3HTQ - chains A and B; structure by X-ray diffraction, 2.96 A resolution.

Chain A:
Name: Hemagglutinin
Organism: Influenza A virus (A/WDK/JX/12416/2005(H1N1))
Notes: fragment: HA1 chain
Reference sequence: C7C6F1 (C7C6F1_9INFA); the construct lacks a stretch of the UniProt sequence, so the offset changes along the chain: 5-132 = UniProt 15-142; 133-327 = UniProt 144-338
Sequence (324 residues; each row starts with the number of its first residue):
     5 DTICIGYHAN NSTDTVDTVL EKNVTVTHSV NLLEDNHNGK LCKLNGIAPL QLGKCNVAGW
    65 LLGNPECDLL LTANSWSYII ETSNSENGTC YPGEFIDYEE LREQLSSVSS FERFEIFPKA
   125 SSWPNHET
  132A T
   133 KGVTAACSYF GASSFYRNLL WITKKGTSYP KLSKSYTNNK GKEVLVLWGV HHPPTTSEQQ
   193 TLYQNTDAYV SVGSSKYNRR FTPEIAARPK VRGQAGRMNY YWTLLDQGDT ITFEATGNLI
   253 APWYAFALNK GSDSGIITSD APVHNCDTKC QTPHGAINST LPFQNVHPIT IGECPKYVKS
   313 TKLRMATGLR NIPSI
Disulfides: Cys46-Cys278, Cys59-Cys71, Cys94-Cys139, Cys282-Cys306
Covalently attached groups: N-acetylglucosamine (NAG) linked to Asn15, Asn27; glycan linked to Asn91

Chain B:
Name: Hemagglutinin HA2 chain
Organism: Influenza A virus (A/WDK/JX/12416/2005(H1N1))
Sequence (160 residues; each row starts with the number of its first residue):
   501 GLFGAMAGFI EGGWTGMIDG WYGYHHQNEQ GSGYAADQKS TQNAIDGITN KVNSIIEKMN
   561 TQFTAVGKEF NNLERRIENL NKKVDDGFLD VWTYNAELLV LLENERTLDF HDSNVRNLYE
   621 KVKSQLRNNA KEIGNGCFEF YHKCDDECME SVKNGTYDYP
Disulfides: Cys644-Cys648

Chain A / chain B interface:
Inter-chain disulfides: Cys8(A)-Cys637(B)
Residue-residue contacts (129):
  Asp5(A) - Gln527(B)
  Asp5(A) - Asn528(B)
  Asp5(A) - Glu529(B)  hydrogen bond (side chain-backbone)
  Asp5(A) - Glu639(B)
  Asp5(A) - Phe640(B)  hydrogen bond (backbone-backbone)
  Asp5(A) - Lys643(B)
  Asp5(A) - Cys644(B)  hydrogen bond (side chain-backbone)
  Thr6(A) - His526(B)
  Thr6(A) - Gln527(B)  hydrogen bond (backbone-backbone)
  Thr6(A) - Phe638(B)
  Thr6(A) - Glu639(B)
  Thr6(A) - Phe640(B)
  Thr6(A) - Met649(B)
  Ile7(A) - His525(B)
  Ile7(A) - Cys637(B)
  Ile7(A) - Phe638(B)  hydrogen bond (backbone-backbone)
  Ile7(A) - Phe640(B)  hydrophobic
  Ile7(A) - Val652(B)  hydrophobic
  Cys8(A) - Trp514(B)
  Cys8(A) - Gly523(B)
  Cys8(A) - Tyr524(B)
  Cys8(A) - His525(B)  hydrogen bond (backbone-backbone)
  Cys8(A) - Gly636(B)
  Cys8(A) - Cys637(B)  disulfide
  Ile9(A) - Ile510(B)
  Ile9(A) - Trp514(B)
  Ile9(A) - Gly523(B)
  Ile9(A) - Val615(B)  hydrophobic
  Ile9(A) - Leu618(B)  hydrophobic
  Ile9(A) - Tyr619(B)  hydrophobic
  Ile9(A) - Gly636(B)  hydrogen bond (backbone-backbone)
  Gly10(A) - Trp514(B)
  Gly10(A) - Met517(B)
  Gly10(A) - Tyr522(B)
  Gly10(A) - Gly523(B)  hydrogen bond (backbone-backbone)
  Tyr11(A) - Met506(B)  hydrophobic
  Tyr11(A) - Ala507(B)  hydrogen bond (side chain-backbone)
  Tyr11(A) - Ile510(B)  hydrogen bond (side chain-backbone)
  Tyr11(A) - Glu511(B)
  Tyr11(A) - Gly512(B)  hydrogen bond (side chain-backbone)
  Tyr11(A) - Gly513(B)
  Tyr11(A) - Trp514(B)  hydrogen bond (backbone-backbone)
  Tyr11(A) - Met517(B)
  Tyr11(A) - Trp521(B)
  His12(A) - Trp514(B)
  His12(A) - Met517(B)  hydrogen bond (side chain-backbone)
  His12(A) - Gly520(B)
  His12(A) - Trp521(B)  hydrogen bond (backbone-backbone)
  Ala13(A) - Gly513(B)
  Ala13(A) - Trp514(B)  hydrogen bond (backbone-backbone)
  Ala13(A) - Thr515(B)
  Val20(A) - Asn604(B)
  Asp21(A) - Leu601(B)
  Asp21(A) - Asn604(B)  hydrogen bond (backbone-side chain)
  Thr22(A) - Leu601(B)
  Thr22(A) - Asn604(B)
  Thr22(A) - Glu605(B)  hydrogen bond
  Thr22(A) - Leu608(B)
  Val23(A) - Leu601(B)  hydrogen bond (backbone-backbone)
  Val23(A) - Leu602(B)  hydrophobic
  Val23(A) - Glu605(B)
  Leu24(A) - Glu605(B)  hydrogen bond (backbone-side chain)
  His32(A) - Trp521(B)  hydrogen bond
  Leu36(A) - Ile555(B)  hydrophobic
  Leu36(A) - Ile556(B)  hydrophobic
  Leu48(A) - Phe563(B)  hydrophobic
  Asn49(A) - Phe563(B)
  Glu103(A) - Glu569(B)
  Glu103(A) - Asn571(B)  hydrogen bond
  Arg106(A) - Glu569(B)  salt bridge
  Glu107(A) - Lys568(B)  salt bridge
  Asp265(A) - Phe563(B)
  Ser266(A) - Phe563(B)
  Ser266(A) - Ala565(B)
  Thr292(A) - Ile556(B)
  Pro294(A) - Ile555(B)
  Pro294(A) - Ile556(B)
  Pro294(A) - Met559(B)  hydrophobic
  Phe295(A) - Trp592(B)  hydrophobic
  Phe295(A) - Ala596(B)  hydrophobic
  Pro300(A) - Val566(B)
  Ile301(A) - Val566(B)  hydrophobic
  Ile301(A) - Gly567(B)
  Thr302(A) - Thr564(B)
  Thr302(A) - Ala565(B)
  Thr302(A) - Val566(B)  hydrogen bond (backbone-backbone)
  Ile303(A) - Phe563(B)  hydrophobic
  Ile303(A) - Thr564(B)
  Gly304(A) - Gln562(B)
  Gly304(A) - Phe563(B)
  Gly304(A) - Thr564(B)  hydrogen bond (backbone-backbone)
  Glu305(A) - Thr561(B)
  Glu305(A) - Gln562(B)
  Glu305(A) - Phe563(B)
  Cys306(A) - Thr561(B)
  Lys308(A) - Met559(B)
  Lys308(A) - Asn560(B)
  Lys308(A) - Thr561(B)
  Lys308(A) - Trp592(B)
  Tyr309(A) - Leu589(B)
  Val310(A) - Trp592(B)
  Val310(A) - Thr593(B)
  Lys311(A) - Leu589(B)  hydrogen bond (side chain-backbone)
  Lys311(A) - Asp590(B)  salt bridge
  Lys311(A) - Thr593(B)  hydrogen bond (backbone-side chain)
  Ser312(A) - Glu597(B)  hydrogen bond
  Lys314(A) - Glu597(B)
  Leu315(A) - Ala596(B)  hydrophobic
  Leu315(A) - Glu597(B)
  Arg316(A) - Val600(B)
  Arg316(A) - Asn604(B)  hydrogen bond (backbone-side chain)
  Met317(A) - Val552(B)  hydrophobic
  Met317(A) - Ile555(B)  hydrophobic
  Met317(A) - Asn604(B)
  Ala318(A) - Asn604(B)  hydrogen bond (backbone-side chain)
  Ala318(A) - Thr607(B)
  Thr319(A) - Trp521(B)
  Thr319(A) - Ile548(B)
  Thr319(A) - His611(B)  hydrogen bond (backbone-side chain)
  Gly320(A) - Trp521(B)
  Gly320(A) - Thr607(B)
  Gly320(A) - His611(B)  hydrogen bond (backbone-side chain)
  Leu321(A) - Trp521(B)
  Leu321(A) - His611(B)
  Arg322(A) - Leu608(B)
  Ile324(A) - Ala507(B)  hydrophobic
  Ile324(A) - Glu511(B)
  Ile324(A) - Gly512(B)
  Ile324(A) - Gly513(B)  hydrogen bond (backbone-backbone)
Other interface residues (no listed pair), chain A (57 interface residues in all): Asn14, Val28, Val30, Thr31, Val34, Gly267, Ile268, Leu293, Pro325
Other interface residues (no listed pair), chain B (67 interface residues in all): Ile518, Phe570, Glu574, Asp586, Leu626, His642

Summary:
The interface between chain A and chain B involves 57 residues on one side and 67 on the other, with 1
disulfide bond, 31 hydrogen bonds and 3 salt bridges. Among the polar pairs are Arg106(A)-Glu569(B),
Glu107(A)-Lys568(B) and Lys311(A)-Asp590(B).
Here chain A is Hemagglutinin and chain B is Hemagglutinin HA2 chain, both from Influenza A virus
(A/WDK/JX/12416/2005(H1N1)). Entry 3HTQ (the hemagglutinin structure of an avian H1N1 influenza A virus in
complex with LSTc) was determined by X-ray diffraction (same publication as 3HTO, 3HTP and 3HTT).
